PDB entry 5H7O | X-ray diffraction, 2.80 A resolution | chains C and D of the 6 polymer chains in the assembly

Chain C:
Molecule: Tubulin alpha-1B chain
Source organism: Sus scrofa
UniProtKB: Q2XVP4 (TBA1B_PIG); residue numbers follow UniProt; this construct covers 1-450
Sequence (450 residues; row label = number of the first residue in the row):
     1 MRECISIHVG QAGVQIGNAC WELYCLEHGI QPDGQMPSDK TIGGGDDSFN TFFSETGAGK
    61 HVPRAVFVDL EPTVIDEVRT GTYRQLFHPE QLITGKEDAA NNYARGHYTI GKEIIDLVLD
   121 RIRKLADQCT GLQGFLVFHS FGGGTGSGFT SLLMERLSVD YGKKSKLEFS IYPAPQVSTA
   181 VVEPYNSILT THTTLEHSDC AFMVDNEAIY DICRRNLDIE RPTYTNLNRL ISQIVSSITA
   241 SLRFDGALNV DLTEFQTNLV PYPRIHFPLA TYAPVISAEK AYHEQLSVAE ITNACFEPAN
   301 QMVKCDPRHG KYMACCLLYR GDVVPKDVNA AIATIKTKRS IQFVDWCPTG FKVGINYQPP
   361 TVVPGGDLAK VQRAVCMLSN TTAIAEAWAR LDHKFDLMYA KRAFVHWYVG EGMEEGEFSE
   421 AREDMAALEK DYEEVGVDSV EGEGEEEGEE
Disordered / not traced: 441-450
Swiss-Prot annotation at these positions:
  - motif: Met1 to Cys4 (MREC motif)
  - active site: Glu254
  - binding site (GTP): Gly10, Gln11, Ala12, Gln15, Glu71, Ala99, Ser140, Gly143, Gly144, Thr145, Gly146, Thr179, Glu183, Asn206, Tyr224, Asn228, Leu252
  - binding site (Mg(2+)): Glu71
  - modified residue: Lys40 (N6,N6,N6-trimethyllysine), Ser48 (Phosphoserine), Ser232 (Phosphoserine), Tyr282 (3'-nitrotyrosine), Arg339 (Omega-N-methylarginine), Ser439 (Phosphoserine), Glu443 (5-glutamyl polyglutamate), Glu445 (5-glutamyl polyglutamate)
  - cross-link (Glycyl lysine isopeptide (Lys-Gly)): Lys326 (interchain with G-Cter in ubiquitin), Lys370 (interchain with G-Cter in ubiquitin)
Bound ions: Ca2+: Asp39, Thr41, Gly44, Glu55
Residues lining bound ligands:
  - 7Q7 (2-(1H-indol-4-yl)-4-(3,4,5-trimethoxyphenyl)-1H-imidazo[4,5-c]pyridine): Asn101, Ser178, Thr179, Ala180, Val181
  - GTP (guanosine-5'-triphosphate): Gly10, Gln11, Ala12, Gln15, Ile16, Asp69, Asp98, Ala99, Ala100, Asn101, Asn102, Ser140, Gly142, Gly143, Gly144, Thr145, Gly146, Ile171, Pro173, Val177, Ser178, Thr179, Glu183, Asn206, Tyr224, Leu227, Asn228, Ile231

Chain D:
Molecule: Tubulin beta-2B chain
Source organism: Bos taurus
UniProtKB: Q6B856 (TBB2B_BOVIN); residues 1-445 here = UniProt positions 1-445
Sequence (445 residues; row label = number of the first residue in the row):
     1 MREIVHIQAG QCGNQIGAKF WEVISDEHGI DPTGSYHGDS DLQLERINVY YNEATGNKYV
    61 PRAILVDLEP GTMDSVRSGP FGQIFRPDNF VFGQSGAGNN WAKGHYTEGA ELVDSVLDVV
   121 RKESESCDCL QGFQLTHSLG GGTGSGMGTL LISKIREEYP DRIMNTFSVM PSPKVSDTVV
   181 EPYNATLSVH QLVENTDETY CIDNEALYDI CFRTLKLTTP TYGDLNHLVS ATMSGVTTCL
   241 RFPGQLNADL RKLAVNMVPF PRLHFFMPGF APLTSRGSQQ YRALTVPELT QQMFDSKNMM
   301 AACDPRHGRY LTVAAIFRGR MSMKEVDEQM LNVQNKNSSY FVEWIPNNVK TAVCDIPPRG
   361 LKMSATFIGN STAIQELFKR ISEQFTAMFR RKAFLHWYTG EGMDEMEFTE AESNMNDLVS
   421 EYQQYQDATA DEQGEFEEEE GEDEA
Disordered / not traced: 274-283, 432-445
Swiss-Prot annotation at these positions:
  - motif: Met1 to Ile4 (MREI motif)
  - binding site (GTP): Gln11, Glu69, Ser138, Gly142, Thr143, Gly144, Asn204, Asn226
  - binding site (Mg(2+)): Glu69
  - modified residue: Ser40 (Phosphoserine), Thr55 (Phosphothreonine), Lys58 (N6-acetyllysine), Ser172 (Phosphoserine), Thr285 (Phosphothreonine), Thr290 (Phosphothreonine), Arg318 (Omega-N-methylarginine), Glu438 (5-glutamyl polyglutamate)
  - cross-link (Glycyl lysine isopeptide (Lys-Gly)): Lys58 (interchain with G-Cter in ubiquitin), Lys324 (interchain with G-Cter in ubiquitin)
Residues lining bound ligands:
  - 7Q7 (2-(1H-indol-4-yl)-4-(3,4,5-trimethoxyphenyl)-1H-imidazo[4,5-c]pyridine): Val236, Cys239, Leu240, Leu246, Asn247, Ala248, Asp249, Lys252, Leu253, Asn256, Met257, Val313, Ala314, Ala315, Ile316, Asn347, Asn348, Val349, Lys350, Ala352, Ile368
  - GTP (guanosine-5'-triphosphate): Gly10, Gln11, Cys12, Gln15, Ile16, Asp67, Gly96, Ala97, Gly98, Asn99, Ser138, Gly140, Gly141, Gly142, Thr143, Gly144, Ser145, Val169, Pro171, Val175, Ser176, Glu181, Asn204, Leu207, Tyr222, Leu225, Asn226

Chain C / chain D interface:
Pairs across the interface (48):
  Gln11(C) - Asn247(D)
  Glu71(C) - Asn247(D)
  Lys96(C) - Cys129(D)
  Glu97(C) - Cys129(D)
  Glu97(C) - Arg162(D)  salt bridge
  Asp98(C) - Asp249(D)
  Asp98(C) - Lys252(D)  salt bridge
  Ala100(C) - Arg251(D)
  Ala100(C) - Lys252(D)
  Ala100(C) - Val255(D)
  Asn101(C) - Lys252(D)
  Asn101(C) - Asn256(D)  hydrogen bond
  Arg105(C) - Arg251(D)
  Pro175(C) - Asn347(D)
  Ser178(C) - Lys350(D)
  Thr179(C) - Asn256(D)
  Ala180(C) - Asn256(D)
  Val181(C) - Asn256(D)  hydrogen bond (backbone-side chain)
  Val181(C) - Ile345(D)  hydrophobic
  Val181(C) - Pro346(D)
  Glu220(C) - Lys324(D)
  Arg221(C) - Asp327(D)  salt bridge
  Lys394(C) - Asn347(D)
  Leu397(C) - Glu343(D)
  Leu397(C) - Trp344(D)
  Leu397(C) - Pro346(D)  hydrophobic
  Leu397(C) - Ala430(D)  hydrophobic
  Met398(C) - Trp344(D)  hydrogen bond (backbone-backbone)
  Met398(C) - Pro346(D)
  Lys401(C) - Phe260(D)
  Lys401(C) - Trp344(D)
  Lys401(C) - Thr429(D)  hydrogen bond (side chain-backbone)
  Arg402(C) - Phe260(D)
  Ala403(C) - Pro259(D)
  Ala403(C) - Phe260(D)  hydrophobic
  Phe404(C) - Val255(D)
  Phe404(C) - Asn256(D)
  Phe404(C) - Val258(D)
  Phe404(C) - Pro259(D)  hydrogen bond (backbone-backbone)
  Phe404(C) - Thr312(D)
  Phe404(C) - Ile345(D)  hydrophobic
  His406(C) - Val258(D)
  His406(C) - Pro259(D)  hydrogen bond (side chain-backbone)
  His406(C) - Phe260(D)
  His406(C) - Pro261(D)
  Trp407(C) - Ala254(D)
  Trp407(C) - Val255(D)
  Trp407(C) - Val258(D)  hydrogen bond (side chain-backbone)
Other interface residues (no listed pair), chain C (29 interface residues in all): Thr73, Val182, Tyr210, Thr223, Tyr224
Other interface residues (no listed pair), chain D (28 interface residues in all): Arg2, Gln245, Met323, Tyr425

Overview:
29 residues of chain C face 28 of chain D across their interface; the contacts include 7 hydrogen bonds and 3
salt bridges. Among the polar pairs are Glu97(C)-Arg162(D), Asp98(C)-Lys252(D) and Arg221(C)-Asp327(D).
Compound 7Q7 is bound between chain C and chain D.
Here chain C is Tubulin alpha-1B chain (Sus scrofa) and chain D is Tubulin beta-2B chain (Bos taurus). Entry
5H7O (Crystal structure of DJ-101 in complex with tubulin protein) was determined by X-ray diffraction.
